Entry 6QKC (electron microscopy, 4.40 A resolution (low resolution: residue-level contacts below are approximate; hydrogen-bond / salt-bridge calls are withheld)); this record covers chains B and C of the 6 polymer chains in the assembly.

# Chain B
Name: Glutamate receptor 2
From: Rattus norvegicus
Reference sequence: P19491 (GRIA2_RAT), isoform P19491-2; residues -20 to 839 here correspond to UniProt positions 1-860 (UniProt number = residue number + 21)
Sequence (860 residues; numbered -20 to 839; the number before each row is that of its first residue; numbers below 1 keep their minus sign (Met-20 is residue -20)):
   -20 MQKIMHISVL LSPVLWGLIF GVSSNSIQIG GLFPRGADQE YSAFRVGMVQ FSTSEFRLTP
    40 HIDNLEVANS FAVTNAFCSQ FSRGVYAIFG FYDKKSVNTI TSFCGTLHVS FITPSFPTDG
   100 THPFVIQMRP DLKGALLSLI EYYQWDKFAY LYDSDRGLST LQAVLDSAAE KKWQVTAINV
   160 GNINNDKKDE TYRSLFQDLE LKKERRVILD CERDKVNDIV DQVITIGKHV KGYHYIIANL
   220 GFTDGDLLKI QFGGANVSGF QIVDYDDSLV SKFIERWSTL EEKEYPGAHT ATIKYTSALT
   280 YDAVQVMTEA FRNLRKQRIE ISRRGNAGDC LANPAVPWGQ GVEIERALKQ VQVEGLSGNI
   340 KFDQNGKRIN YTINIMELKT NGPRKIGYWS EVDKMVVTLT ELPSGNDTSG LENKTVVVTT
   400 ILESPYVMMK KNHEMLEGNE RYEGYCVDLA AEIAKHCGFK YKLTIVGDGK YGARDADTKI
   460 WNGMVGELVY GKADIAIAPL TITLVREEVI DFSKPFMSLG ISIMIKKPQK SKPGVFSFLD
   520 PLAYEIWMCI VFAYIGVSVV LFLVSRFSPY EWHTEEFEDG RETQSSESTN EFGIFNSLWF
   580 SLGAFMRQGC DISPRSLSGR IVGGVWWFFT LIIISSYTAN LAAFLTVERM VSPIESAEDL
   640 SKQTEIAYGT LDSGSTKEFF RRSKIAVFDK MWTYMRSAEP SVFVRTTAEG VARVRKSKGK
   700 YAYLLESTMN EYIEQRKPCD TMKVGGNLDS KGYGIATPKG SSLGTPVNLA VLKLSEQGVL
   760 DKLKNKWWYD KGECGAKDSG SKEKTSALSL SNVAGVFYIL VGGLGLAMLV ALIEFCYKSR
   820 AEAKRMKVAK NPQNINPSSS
Disordered / not traced: -20 to 395, 546-569, 775-778, 820-839
Construct notes: conflict Arg586 (Gln607 in P19491)
Disulfide bonds: Cys718-Cys773
Residues lining bound ligands: E2Q (6-nitro-2,3-bis(oxidanylidene)-1,4-dihydrobenzo[f]quinoxaline-7-sulfonamide): Tyr450, Pro478, Leu479, Thr480, Arg485, Leu650, Ser654, Thr686, Glu705, Met708, Tyr732
Swiss-Prot annotation at these positions:
  - binding site (L-glutamate): Pro478, Thr480, Arg485, Ser654, Thr655, Glu705
  - site: Arg453 (Interaction with the cone snail toxin Con-ikot-ikot), Ile633 (Crucial to convey clamshell closure to channel opening), Arg660 (Interaction with the cone snail toxin Con-ikot-ikot), Lys752 (Interaction with the cone snail toxin Con-ikot-ikot)
  - modified residue (Phosphoserine): Ser662, Ser696, Ser839
  - lipidation (S-palmitoyl cysteine): Cys589, Cys815
  - glycosylation (N-linked (GlcNAc...) asparagine): Asn235, Asn349, Asn385, Asn392

# Chain C
Name: Glutamate receptor 1
From: Rattus norvegicus
Reference sequence: P19490 (GRIA1_RAT), isoform P19490-2; the construct has insertions or renumbered stretches relative to UniProt, so the offset changes along the chain: -25 to -7 = UniProt 1-19; 2-889 = UniProt 20-907
Sequence (915 residues; row label = number of the first residue in the row; numbers below 1 keep their minus sign (Met-25 is residue -25)):
   -25 MPYIFAFFCT GFLGAVVGAD YKDDDDKNFP NNIQIGGLFP NQQSQEHAAF RFALSQLTEP
    35 PKLLPQIDIV NISDSFEMTY RFCSQFSKGV YAIFGFYERR TVNMLTSFCG ALHVCFITPS
    95 FPVDTSNQFV LQLRPELQEA LISIIDHYKW QTFVYIYDAD RGLSVLQRVL DTAAEKNWQV
   155 TAVNILTTTE EGYRMLFQDL EKKKERLVVV DCESERLNAI LGQIVKLEKN GIGYHYILAN
   215 LGFMDIDLNK FKESGANVTG FQLVNYTDTI PARIMQQWRT SDSRDHTRVD WKRPKYTSAL
   275 TYDGVKVMAE AFQSLRRQRI DISRRGNAGD CLANPAVPWG QGIDIQRALQ QVRFEGLTGN
   335 VQFNEKGRRT NYTLHVIEMK HDGIRKIGYW NEDDKFVPAA TDAQAGGDNS SVQNRTYIVT
   395 TILEDPYVML KKNANQFEGN DRYEGYCVEL AAEIAKHVGY SYRLEIVSDG KYGARDPDTK
   455 AWNGMVGELV YGRADVAVAP LTITLVREEV IDFSKPFMSL GISIMIKKPQ KSKPGVFSFL
   515 DPLAYEIWMC IVFAYIGVSV VLFLVSRFSP YEWHSEEFEE GRDQTTSDQS NEFGIFNSLW
   575 FSLGAFMQQG CDISPRSLSG RIVGGVWWFF TLIIISSYTA NLAAFLTVER MVSPIESAED
   635 LAKQTEIAYG TLEAGSTKEF FRRSKIAVFE KMWTYMKSAE PSVFVRTTEE GMIRVRKSKG
   695 KYAYLLESTM NEYIEQRKPC DTMKVGGNLD SKGYGIATPK GSALRGPVNL AVLKLSEQGV
   755 LDKLKSKWWY DKGECGSKDS GSKDKTSALS LSNVAGVFYI LIGGLGLAML VALIEFCYKS
   815 RSESKRMKGF CLIPQQSINE AIRTSTLPRN SGAGASGGGG SGENGRVVSQ DFPKSMQSIP
   875 CMSHSSGMPL GATGL
Disordered / not traced: -25 to 390, 544-564, 771-779, 814-889
Construct notes: insertion (-6 to 1)
Disulfide bonds: Cys714-Cys769
Residues lining bound ligands: E2Q (6-nitro-2,3-bis(oxidanylidene)-1,4-dihydrobenzo[f]quinoxaline-7-sulfonamide): Tyr446, Pro474, Leu475, Thr476, Arg481, Thr682, Glu701, Thr703, Met704, Tyr728
Swiss-Prot annotation at these positions:
  - motif: Ala886 to Leu889 (PDZ-binding)
  - binding site (L-glutamate): Pro474, Thr476, Arg481, Ser650, Thr651, Glu701
  - modified residue (Phosphoserine): Ser627, Ser692, Ser831, Ser845
  - lipidation (S-palmitoyl cysteine): Cys585, Cys811
  - glycosylation (N-linked (GlcNAc...) asparagine): Asn45, Asn231, Asn239, Asn345, Asn383, Asn388

# Chain B / chain C interface
Residue-residue contacts (61):
  Phe517(B) - Ile607(C)
  Phe574(B) - Leu592(C)
  Phe574(B) - Arg595(C)
  Trp578(B) - Ser588(C)
  Trp578(B) - Arg595(C)
  Trp578(B) - Trp602(C)
  Met585(B) - Trp602(C)
  Met585(B) - Phe603(C)
  Met585(B) - Leu606(C)
  Arg586(B) - Gln582(C)
  Gln587(B) - Ala579(C)
  Gln587(B) - Gln582(C)
  Gln587(B) - Trp602(C)
  Gly588(B) - Cys585(C)
  Asp590(B) - Ser588(C)
  Tyr616(B) - Ser610(C)
  Thr617(B) - Ser610(C)
  Thr617(B) - Ala614(C)
  Leu620(B) - Ser611(C)
  Leu620(B) - Ala614(C)
  Ala621(B) - Ala614(C)
  Leu624(B) - Asn615(C)
  Leu624(B) - Ala618(C)
  Thr625(B) - Ala618(C)
  Thr625(B) - Thr621(C)
  Thr625(B) - Val622(C)
  Glu782(B) - Val622(C)
  Thr784(B) - Ala618(C)
  Thr784(B) - Phe619(C)
  Thr784(B) - Val622(C)
  Ala786(B) - Asp515(C)
  Ala786(B) - Pro516(C)
  Leu787(B) - Pro516(C)
  Leu787(B) - Ala518(C)
  Leu787(B) - Ile521(C)
  Leu787(B) - Asn615(C)
  Ser788(B) - Ile521(C)
  Leu789(B) - Glu520(C)
  Leu789(B) - Ile521(C)
  Leu789(B) - Cys524(C)
  Val792(B) - Ile608(C)
  Val795(B) - Phe604(C)
  Val795(B) - Ile607(C)
  Phe796(B) - Cys524(C)
  Phe796(B) - Phe604(C)
  Ile798(B) - Val600(C)
  Leu799(B) - Ala528(C)
  Leu799(B) - Val600(C)
  Leu799(B) - Trp601(C)
  Leu799(B) - Phe604(C)
  Leu803(B) - Gly531(C)
  Leu803(B) - Val532(C)
  Leu803(B) - Val535(C)
  Leu803(B) - Val597(C)
  Leu805(B) - Ile596(C)
  Ala806(B) - Val539(C)
  Ala806(B) - Ile596(C)
  Val809(B) - Leu592(C)
  Ala810(B) - Val539(C)
  Ala810(B) - Ser593(C)
  Phe814(B) - Ser543(C)
Other interface residues (no listed pair), chain B (38 interface residues in all): Asn575, Gly582, Phe584, Ile613, Ser785, Gly802, Met807
Other interface residues (no listed pair), chain C (44 interface residues in all): Leu517, Leu538, Phe542, Gly584, Gly599, Thr613, Ala617

# Summary
38 residues of chain B face 44 of chain C across their interface. Ligands of chain B: compound E2Q. Bound to
chain C: compound E2Q. From UniProt: 6 L-glutamate-binding residues on chain B; 6 L-glutamate-binding residues
on chain C.
Here chain B is Glutamate receptor 2 and chain C is Glutamate receptor 1, both from Rattus norvegicus. Entry
6QKC (GluA1/2 In complex with auxiliary subunit gamma-8) was determined by electron microscopy together with
6QKZ from the same study.
